PDB entry 7WVX | electron microscopy, 2.80 A resolution | chains B and C of the 5 polymer chains in the assembly

== Chain B ==
Molecule: Guanine nucleotide-binding protein G(I)/G(S)/G(T) subunit beta-1
Source organism: Homo sapiens
UniProt: P62873 (GBB1_HUMAN); numbering as in UniProt (aligned over 2-340)
Chain sequence (351 residues; each row starts with the number of its first residue; numbers below 1 keep their minus sign (Met-10 is residue -10)):
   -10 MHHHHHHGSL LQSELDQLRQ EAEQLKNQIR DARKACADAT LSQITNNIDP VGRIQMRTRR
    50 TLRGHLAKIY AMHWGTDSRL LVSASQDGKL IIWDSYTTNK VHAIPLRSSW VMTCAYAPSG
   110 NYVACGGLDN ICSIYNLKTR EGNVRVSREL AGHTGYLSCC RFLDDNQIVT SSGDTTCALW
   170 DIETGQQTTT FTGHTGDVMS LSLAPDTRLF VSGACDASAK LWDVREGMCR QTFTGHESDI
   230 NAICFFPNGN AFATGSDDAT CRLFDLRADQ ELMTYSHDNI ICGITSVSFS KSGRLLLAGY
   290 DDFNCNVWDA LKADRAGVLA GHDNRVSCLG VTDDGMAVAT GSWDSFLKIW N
Disordered / not traced: -10 to 2
Sequence notes: expression tag (-10 to 1)
Swiss-Prot annotation at these positions:
  - modified residue: Ser2 (N-acetylserine), His266 (Phosphohistidine)
  - natural variant: Leu30 (L30F: In MRD42; uncertain significance), Arg52 (R52G: In MRD42), Gly64 (G64V: In MRD42), Asp76 (D76E: In MRD42; D76G: In MRD42), Gly77 (G77S: In MRD42), Lys78 (K78R: In MRD42), Ile80 (I80N: In MRD42; I80T: In MRD42), His91 (H91R: In MRD42; uncertain significance), Ala92 (A92T: In MRD42), Pro94 (P94S: In MRD42), Leu95 (L95P: In MRD42), Arg96 (R96L: In MRD42), 5 further natural variant entries in UniProt

== Chain C ==
Molecule: Guanine nucleotide-binding protein G(I)/G(S)/G(O) subunit gamma-2
Source organism: Homo sapiens
UniProt: P59768 (GBG2_HUMAN); residue numbers follow UniProt; this construct covers 1-71
Chain sequence (71 residues; numbered 1 to 71; the number before each row is that of its first residue):
     1 MASNNTASIA QARKLVEQLK MEANIDRIKV SKAAADLMAY CEAHAKEDPL LTPVPASENP
    61 FREKKFFCAI L
Disordered / not traced: 1-9, 63-71
Swiss-Prot annotation at these positions:
  - modified residue: Ala2 (N-acetylalanine), Cys68 (Cysteine methyl ester)
  - lipidation: Cys68 (S-geranylgeranyl cysteine)

== Interface between chain B and chain C ==
Pairs across the interface (87):
  Leu4(B) with Ala12(C), hydrophobic
  Leu7(B) with Ala12(C); Arg13(C); Val16(C), hydrophobic
  Glu10(B) with Val16(C)
  Ala11(B) with Leu19(C)
  Leu14(B) with Leu19(C); Lys20(C)
  Gln17(B) with Ala23(C)
  Ile18(B) with Leu19(C), hydrophobic; Glu22(C); Ala23(C), hydrophobic; Arg27(C)
  Cys25(B) with Ile28(C), hydrogen bond (side chain-backbone); Lys29(C); Val30(C)
  Ala26(B) with Val30(C), hydrophobic
  Asp27(B) with Lys29(C); Val30(C); Ser31(C)
  Ala28(B) with Val30(C)
  Leu30(B) with Ala34(C), hydrophobic
  Ile33(B) with Ala34(C), hydrophobic; Ala35(C)
  Val40(B) with Leu51(C), hydrophobic
  Met45(B) with Leu50(C), hydrophobic
  Arg48(B) with Phe61(C)
  Arg49(B) with Phe61(C), hydrogen bond (side chain-backbone); Arg62(C)
  Ser84(B) with Phe61(C)
  Tyr85(B) with Pro60(C); Phe61(C), hydrophobic
  Thr181(B) with Lys14(C), hydrogen bond
  Cys218(B) with Gln18(C), hydrogen bond
  Arg219(B) with Met21(C); Glu22(C)
  Gln220(B) with Ile25(C)
  Thr221(B) with Gln18(C); Glu22(C), hydrogen bond
  Phe235(B) with Leu37(C), hydrophobic; Tyr40(C), hydrophobic; Cys41(C), hydrophobic
  Pro236(B) with Tyr40(C)
  Asn237(B) with Leu37(C); Tyr40(C)
  Ala240(B) with Leu37(C), hydrophobic
  Leu252(B) with Leu37(C), hydrophobic
  Asp254(B) with Ala33(C)
  Arg256(B) with Arg27(C); Ile28(C); Ala33(C), hydrogen bond (side chain-backbone); Asp36(C), salt bridge; Leu37(C)
  Ala257(B) with Arg27(C); Ile28(C)
  Asp258(B) with Arg27(C), salt bridge
  Gln259(B) with Val30(C)
  Leu261(B) with Val30(C), hydrophobic; Leu37(C), hydrophobic
  Ser279(B) with Asp48(C), hydrogen bond; Leu50(C)
  Lys280(B) with Glu47(C); Asp48(C), hydrogen bond (backbone-side chain)
  Ser281(B) with Tyr40(C); Cys41(C), hydrogen bond (backbone-side chain); His44(C); Ala45(C); Asp48(C), hydrogen bond; Leu51(C)
  Gly282(B) with Cys41(C)
  Arg283(B) with Cys41(C); Leu51(C)
  Leu284(B) with Leu50(C); Leu51(C), hydrophobic
  Leu286(B) with Leu50(C), hydrophobic
  Leu300(B) with Met38(C), hydrophobic; Cys41(C), hydrophobic
  Asp323(B) with Pro49(C)
  Gly324(B) with Pro49(C); Leu50(C)
  Met325(B) with Pro49(C), hydrophobic; Asn59(C); Pro60(C); Phe61(C), hydrophobic
  Ala326(B) with Phe61(C), hydrophobic
  Asn340(B) with Asn59(C), hydrogen bond; Phe61(C)
Interface residues without a listed pair, chain B (59 interface residues in all): Lys15, Ala24, Thr34, Ile37, Ile43, Trp63, Ser67, Val320, Val327, Ile338, Trp339
Interface residues without a listed pair, chain C (39 interface residues in all): Leu15, Asp26, Val54, Glu58

== Overview ==
The interface between chain B and chain C involves 59 residues on one side and 39 on the other; the contacts
include 11 hydrogen bonds and 2 salt bridges. Polar pairs include Arg256(B)-Asp36(C), Asp258(B)-Arg27(C) and
Cys25(B)-Ile28(C).
Chain B is Guanine nucleotide-binding protein G(I)/G(S)/G(T) subunit beta-1 and chain C is Guanine
nucleotide-binding protein G(I)/G(S)/G(O) subunit gamma-2, both from Homo sapiens; the structure, Cryo-EM
structure of the human formyl peptide receptor 2 in complex with fhumanin and Gi2, was determined by electron
microscopy together with 7WVU, 7WVV, 7WVW and 7WVY from the same study.
